5CKT - chains A and D; structure by X-ray diffraction, 2.00 A resolution.

== Chain A ==
Protein: TrfB transcriptional repressor protein
Organism: Escherichia coli
Notes: fragment: KorA
UniProt: P03052 (KORA2_ECOLX); numbering as in UniProt (aligned over 1-99)
Amino-acid sequence (99 residues; each row starts with the number of its first residue):
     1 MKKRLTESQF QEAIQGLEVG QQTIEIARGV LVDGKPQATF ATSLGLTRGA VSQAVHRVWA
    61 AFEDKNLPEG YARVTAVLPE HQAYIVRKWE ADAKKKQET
Swiss-Prot annotation at these positions:
  - DNA-binding region: Q37 to H56 (H-T-H motif)
From the paper describing this entry:
  - conformationally variable residues (loop rearrangement): N66 to E69

== Chain D ==
Protein: TrfB transcriptional repressor protein
Organism: Escherichia coli
Notes: fragment: KorA
UniProt: P03052 (KORA2_ECOLX); numbering as in UniProt (aligned over 1-101)
Amino-acid sequence (101 residues; row label = number of the first residue in the row):
     1 MKKRLTESQF QEAIQGLEVG QQTIEIARGV LVDGKPQATF ATSLGLTRGA VSQAVHRVWA
    61 AFEDKNLPEG YARVTAVLPE HQAYIVRKWE ADAKKKQETK R
Not modelled in the structure: 1-2, 65-69
Swiss-Prot annotation at these positions:
  - DNA-binding region: Q37 to H56 (H-T-H motif)
From the paper describing this entry:
  - conformationally variable residues (order/disorder transition): K65 to E69

== Interface between chain A and chain D ==
Contacting residue pairs (61; chain A residue first):
  K3(A) with T75(D), hydrogen bond (side chain-backbone)
  T47(A) with Q15(D), hydrogen bond (side chain-backbone)
  R48(A) with Q15(D), hydrogen bond (backbone-backbone); G16(D)
  G49(A) with Q15(D), hydrogen bond (backbone-backbone); G16(D); L17(D); E18(D)
  A50(A) with L17(D)
  S52(A) with E18(D), hydrogen bond; R73(D), hydrogen bond
  Q53(A) with E18(D); V19(D), hydrogen bond (side chain-backbone)
  H56(A) with R73(D)
  W59(A) with T75(D)
  E63(A) with V77(D)
  G70(A) with P79(D); E80(D), hydrogen bond (backbone-backbone)
  Y71(A) with V77(D); L78(D); P79(D); E80(D)
  A72(A) with A76(D); V77(D); L78(D), hydrogen bond (backbone-backbone); A83(D), hydrophobic
  R73(A) with A76(D); R87(D), hydrogen bond (backbone-side chain)
  V74(A) with T75(D); A76(D), hydrogen bond (backbone-backbone); L78(D), hydrophobic; A83(D); R87(D)
  T75(A) with V74(D); T75(D), hydrogen bond
  A76(A) with R73(D); V74(D), hydrogen bond (backbone-backbone); V86(D), hydrophobic; E90(D)
  V77(A) with A72(D); E90(D)
  L78(A) with Y71(D); A72(D), hydrogen bond (backbone-backbone); V74(D), hydrophobic; W89(D), hydrophobic; E90(D)
  P79(A) with G70(D); Y71(D)
  E80(A) with G70(D), hydrogen bond (backbone-backbone); A72(D)
  Q82(A) with W89(D)
  A83(A) with V74(D), hydrophobic
  I85(A) with W89(D), hydrophobic
  V86(A) with V86(D), hydrophobic
  W89(A) with L78(D), hydrophobic; Q82(D); I85(D), hydrophobic; W89(D), hydrophobic
  E90(A) with T75(D); A76(D); L78(D)
Also at the interface, not in a pair above, chain A (31 interface residues in all): L46, L67, R87, A93
Also at the interface, not in a pair above, chain D (27 interface residues in all): I14, G20, A93, K94

== In short ==
31 residues of chain A and 27 residues of chain D are in contact; the contacts include 15 hydrogen bonds.
Polar pairs include K3(A)-T75(D), T47(A)-Q15(D) and S52(A)-E18(D). From the paper: conformational variability
at N66(A) and K65(D).
Chain A is TrfB transcriptional repressor protein and chain D is TrfB transcriptional repressor protein, both
from Escherichia coli; the structure, Crystal Structure of KorA, a plasmid-encoded, global transcription
regulator, was determined by X-ray diffraction, deposited together with 5CLV and 5CM3.
